PDB entry 2FPF | X-ray diffraction, 3.00 A resolution | chains A and D of the 4 polymer chains in the assembly

== Chain A (and D) ==
Name: C-jun-amino-terminal kinase interacting protein 1
Source organism: Rattus norvegicus
Notes: fragment: sh3 domain, residues -1-60; chain D of this document is another copy of the same molecule, construct and numbering; everything in this record applies to it too
UniProtKB: Q9R237 (JIP1_RAT); residues -4 to 66 here correspond to UniProt positions 482-552 (UniProt number = residue number + 486)
Amino-acid sequence (71 residues; numbered -4 to 66; the number before each row is that of its first residue; numbers below 1 keep their minus sign (Asn-4 is residue -4)):
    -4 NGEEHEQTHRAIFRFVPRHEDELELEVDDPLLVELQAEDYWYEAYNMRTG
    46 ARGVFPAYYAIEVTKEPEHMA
Unresolved in the structure: -4 to -1, 60-66

== Interface between chain A and chain D ==
Pairs across the interface (38; chain A residue first):
  Phe8(A) - Tyr53(D)  hydrophobic
  Arg9(A) - Tyr35(D)
  Arg9(A) - Tyr53(D)
  Phe10(A) - Trp36(D)  hydrophobic
  Val11(A) - Asp34(D)
  Val11(A) - Tyr35(D)  hydrophobic
  Val11(A) - Trp36(D)  hydrogen bond (backbone-side chain)
  Arg13(A) - Ala32(D)
  Arg13(A) - Asp34(D)  salt bridge
  Arg13(A) - Trp36(D)
  Arg13(A) - Glu38(D)  salt bridge
  Arg13(A) - Val49(D)
  His14(A) - His14(D)  hydrogen bond
  His14(A) - Asp16(D)  salt bridge
  His14(A) - Glu17(D)  salt bridge
  Asp16(A) - His14(D)  salt bridge
  Glu17(A) - His14(D)  salt bridge
  Glu17(A) - Glu17(D)
  Glu17(A) - Trp36(D)
  Ala32(A) - Arg13(D)
  Asp34(A) - Val11(D)
  Asp34(A) - Arg13(D)  salt bridge
  Tyr35(A) - Arg9(D)
  Trp36(A) - Phe10(D)  hydrophobic
  Trp36(A) - Val11(D)  hydrogen bond (side chain-backbone)
  Trp36(A) - Arg13(D)
  Trp36(A) - Glu17(D)
  Glu38(A) - Arg13(D)  salt bridge
  Val49(A) - Arg13(D)
  Pro51(A) - Pro51(D)  hydrophobic
  Pro51(A) - Tyr54(D)
  Ala52(A) - Tyr54(D)
  Tyr53(A) - Phe8(D)  hydrophobic
  Tyr53(A) - Tyr54(D)  hydrogen bond (backbone-side chain)
  Tyr54(A) - Pro51(D)
  Tyr54(A) - Ala52(D)
  Tyr54(A) - Tyr53(D)  hydrogen bond (side chain-backbone)
  Tyr54(A) - Tyr54(D)  hydrophobic
Also at the interface, not in a pair above, chain A (19 interface residues in all): Pro12
Also at the interface, not in a pair above, chain D (19 interface residues in all): Pro12

== Summary ==
Chain A and chain D each contribute 19 residues to their interface; the contacts include 5 hydrogen bonds and
8 salt bridges. Among the polar pairs are Arg13(A)-Asp34(D), Arg13(A)-Glu38(D) and His14(A)-Asp16(D).
Both chains are C-jun-amino-terminal kinase interacting protein 1 (Rattus norvegicus). Entry 2FPF (Crystal
structure of the ib1 sh3 dimer at low resolution) was determined by X-ray diffraction together with 2FPD and
2FPE from the same study.
